PDB entry 5GQD | X-ray diffraction, 1.80 A resolution | chains A and B

# Chain A
Name: Beta-xylanase
From: Streptomyces olivaceoviridis
Notes: EC 3.2.1.8
UniProtKB: Q7SI98 (Q7SI98_STROI); the construct lacks a stretch of the UniProt sequence, so the offset changes along the chain: 1-303 = UniProt 1-303; 304-427 = UniProt 313-436
Chain sequence (436 residues; numbered 1 to 427 plus 9 insertion-coded residues; the number before each row is that of its first residue; a row labelled like 303A-303I holds insertion residues (303A, then the next letters in order)):
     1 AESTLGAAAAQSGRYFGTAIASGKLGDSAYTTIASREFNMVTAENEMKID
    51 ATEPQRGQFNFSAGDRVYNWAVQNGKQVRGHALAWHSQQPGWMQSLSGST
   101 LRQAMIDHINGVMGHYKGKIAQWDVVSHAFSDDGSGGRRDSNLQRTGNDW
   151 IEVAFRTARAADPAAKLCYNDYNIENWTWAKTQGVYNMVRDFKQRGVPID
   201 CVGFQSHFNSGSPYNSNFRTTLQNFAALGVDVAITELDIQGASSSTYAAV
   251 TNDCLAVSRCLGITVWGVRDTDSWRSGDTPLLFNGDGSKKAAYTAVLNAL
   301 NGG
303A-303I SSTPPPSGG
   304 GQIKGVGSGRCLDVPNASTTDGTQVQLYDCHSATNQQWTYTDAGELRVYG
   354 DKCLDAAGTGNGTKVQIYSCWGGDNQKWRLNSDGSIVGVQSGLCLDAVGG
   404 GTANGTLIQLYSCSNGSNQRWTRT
Unresolved in the structure: 303A-303I
Construct notes: engineered mutation Ala82 (Thr in Q7SI98), Ser127 (Asn in Q7SI98), His128 (Glu in Q7SI98)
Cystine bridges: Cys168-Cys201, Cys254-Cys260, Cys314-Cys333, Cys356-Cys373, Cys397-Cys416
Glycans and other covalent adducts: alpha-D-xylopyranose (XYS) linked to Glu236
What the authors report for this chain:
  - binding site for alpha-D-xylopyranose: Glu236
  - catalytic residues: Glu236
  - catalytic residues: Ser127, His128 (proposed by the authors, not directly observed)
  - contacts within the chain: Ser127-His128
  - mutagenesis - T82A/N127S/E128H (18.9 min-1): increased catalytic activity

# Chain B
Name: Beta-xylanase
From: Streptomyces olivaceoviridis
Notes: EC 3.2.1.8
UniProtKB: Q7SI98 (Q7SI98_STROI); the construct lacks a stretch of the UniProt sequence, so the offset changes along the chain: 501-803 = UniProt 1-303; 804-927 = UniProt 313-436
Chain sequence (436 residues; each row starts with the number of its first residue; a row labelled like 803A-803I holds insertion residues (803A, then the next letters in order)):
   501 AESTLGAAAAQSGRYFGTAIASGKLGDSAYTTIASREFNMVTAENEMKID
   551 ATEPQRGQFNFSAGDRVYNWAVQNGKQVRGHALAWHSQQPGWMQSLSGST
   601 LRQAMIDHINGVMGHYKGKIAQWDVVSHAFSDDGSGGRRDSNLQRTGNDW
   651 IEVAFRTARAADPAAKLCYNDYNIENWTWAKTQGVYNMVRDFKQRGVPID
   701 CVGFQSHFNSGSPYNSNFRTTLQNFAALGVDVAITELDIQGASSSTYAAV
   751 TNDCLAVSRCLGITVWGVRDTDSWRSGDTPLLFNGDGSKKAAYTAVLNAL
   801 NGG
803A-803I SSTPPPSGG
   804 GQIKGVGSGRCLDVPNASTTDGTQVQLYDCHSATNQQWTYTDAGELRVYG
   854 DKCLDAAGTGNGTKVQIYSCWGGDNQKWRLNSDGSIVGVQSGLCLDAVGG
   904 GTANGTLIQLYSCSNGSNQRWTRT
Unresolved in the structure: 803A-803I
Construct notes: engineered mutation Ala582 (Thr82 in Q7SI98), Ser627 (Asn127 in Q7SI98), His628 (Glu128 in Q7SI98)
Cystine bridges: Cys668-Cys701, Cys754-Cys760, Cys814-Cys833, Cys856-Cys873, Cys897-Cys916
Glycans and other covalent adducts: alpha-D-xylopyranose (XYS) linked to Glu736

# Interface between chain A and chain B
Pairs across the interface (37; chain A residue first):
  Asn209(A) - Tyr871(B)
  Ser210(A) - Asp858(B)  hydrogen bond
  Ser210(A) - Ala860(B)
  Ser210(A) - Gln869(B)  hydrogen bond (backbone-side chain)
  Ser210(A) - Tyr871(B)
  Ser210(A) - Asn878(B)
  Pro213(A) - Asp824(B)
  Pro213(A) - Gly825(B)
  Asn215(A) - Thr823(B)
  Gln240(A) - Tyr871(B)
  Gln240(A) - Trp874(B)
  Gly241(A) - Trp874(B)
  Gly277(A) - Trp874(B)
  Asp278(A) - Trp874(B)
  Asp324(A) - Thr746(B)
  Thr344(A) - Asp854(B)
  Asp345(A) - Asp854(B)  hydrogen bond (backbone-side chain)
  Asp345(A) - Ser872(B)
  Arg350(A) - Arg850(B)
  Asp354(A) - Thr844(B)
  Asp354(A) - Asp845(B)  hydrogen bond (side chain-backbone)
  Asp358(A) - Ser710(B)  hydrogen bond
  Ala359(A) - Ser710(B)
  Ala360(A) - Ser710(B)
  Ala360(A) - Gly711(B)
  Gln369(A) - Ser710(B)  hydrogen bond (side chain-backbone)
  Tyr371(A) - Asn709(B)
  Tyr371(A) - Ser710(B)
  Tyr371(A) - Gln740(B)
  Ser372(A) - Ser743(B)
  Ser372(A) - Asp845(B)
  Trp374(A) - Gln740(B)
  Trp374(A) - Gly741(B)
  Trp374(A) - Gly777(B)
  Trp374(A) - Asp778(B)
  Trp374(A) - Thr779(B)
  Asn378(A) - Ser710(B)
Interface residues without a listed pair, chain A (30 interface residues in all): Phe208, Gly211, Ser243, Thr246, Thr279, Gly325, Ala346, Glu348, Cys373
Interface residues without a listed pair, chain B (31 interface residues in all): Phe708, Pro713, Ser745, Ala846, Glu848, Ala859, Cys873

# Summary
30 residues of chain A face 31 of chain B across their interface; the contacts include 6 hydrogen bonds. Among
the polar pairs are Ser210(A)-Asp858(B), Ser210(A)-Gln869(B) and Asp345(A)-Asp854(B). From the paper:
catalytic residues Glu236(A), Ser127(A) and His128(A); T82A/N127S/E128H of chain A increase catalytic
activity.
Chain A and chain B are both Beta-xylanase (Streptomyces olivaceoviridis); the structure, Crystal structure of
covalent glycosyl-enzyme intermediate of xylanase mutant (T82A, N127S, and E128H) from Streptomyces
olivaceoviridis ..., was determined by X-ray diffraction, deposited together with 5GQE.
